PDB entry 6XP0 | X-ray diffraction, 1.95 A resolution | chains C and D of the 5 polymer chains in the assembly

== Chain C (and D) ==
Protein: Pyrroline-5-carboxylate reductase 1, mitochondrial
Organism: Homo sapiens
Notes: EC 1.5.1.2; chain D of this document is another copy of the same molecule, construct and numbering; everything in this record applies to it too
UniProtKB: P32322 (P5CR1_HUMAN); residues 1-300 here = UniProt positions 1-300
Amino-acid sequence (322 residues; each row starts with the number of its first residue; numbers below 1 keep their minus sign (Met-21 is residue -21)):
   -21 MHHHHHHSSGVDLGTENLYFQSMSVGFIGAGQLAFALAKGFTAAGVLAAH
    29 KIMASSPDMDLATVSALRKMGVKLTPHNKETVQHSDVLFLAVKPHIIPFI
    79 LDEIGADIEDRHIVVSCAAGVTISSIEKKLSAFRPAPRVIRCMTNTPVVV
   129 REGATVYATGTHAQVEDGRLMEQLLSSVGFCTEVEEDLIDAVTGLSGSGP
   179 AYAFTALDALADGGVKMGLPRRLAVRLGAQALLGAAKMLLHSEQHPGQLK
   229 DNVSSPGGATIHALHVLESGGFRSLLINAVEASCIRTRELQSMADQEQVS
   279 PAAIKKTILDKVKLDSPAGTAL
Not modelled in the structure: -21 to -2, 274-300 (chain D: -21 to -3, 274-300)
Differences from the reference sequence: initiating methionine (-21); expression tag (-20 to 0)
Small-molecule neighbours:
  - 1-formyl-L-proline (FPK), molecule 1: Ala97, Met121, Thr171, Gly175, Ser176, Leu268
  - 1-formyl-L-proline (FPK), molecule 2: Val231, Ser232, Ser233, Gly236, Ala237, Thr238
UniProt features mapped onto this chain:
  - binding site (NADP(+)): Ile6 to Leu11, Ser34, Asn56, Ala69 to Pro72, Cys95 to Ala97
  - binding site (NADPH): Ala8, Gln10, Leu11, Ser34, Asp36, Asn56, Val70, Lys71, Ala97, Asn230
  - binding site (L-proline): Glu164, Ala237, Thr238
  - modified residue: Ser2 (N-acetylserine), Ser278 (Phosphoserine)
  - natural variant: Arg119 (R119G: In ARCL2B; R119H: In ARCL2B), Ala179 (A179T: In ARCL2B), Gly206 (G206R: In ARCL2B; G206W: In ARCL2B), Gly248 (G248E: In ARCL3B), Arg251 (R251H: In ARCL3B), Ala257 (A257T: In ARCL3B), Arg266 (R266Q: In ARCL2B)
  - mutagenesis: Glu221 (E221A: Reduced enzyme activity), Thr238 (T238A: Decreased pyrroline-5-carboxylate reductase activity)
Reported in the primary citation:
  - binding site for 1-formyl-L-proline: Ser233, Ala237, Thr238
  - self-association interface (contacts with another copy of this molecule); pairs are residue here / residue on that copy: Asp229-His223 (salt bridge)

== How chain C and chain D interact ==
Pairs across the interface - 176 pairs, chain C then chain D:
  Gln10(C) with Asn230(D); Val231(D)
  Thr124(C) with Met216(D); Val231(D)
  Pro125(C) with Gly212(D); Ala213(D); Met216(D), hydrophobic
  Val127(C) with Met216(D), hydrophobic
  Val128(C) with Lys215(D), hydrogen bond (backbone-side chain); Met216(D)
  Glu130(C) with Gln208(D), hydrogen bond (backbone-side chain); Leu211(D); Gly212(D); Lys215(D)
  Gly131(C) with Gln208(D), hydrogen bond (backbone-side chain)
  Ala132(C) with Gln208(D)
  Phe158(C) with Arg204(D); Leu205(D), hydrophobic
  Leu166(C) with Gly196(D); Leu197(D)
  Ala169(C) with Met195(D); Leu197(D), hydrophobic
  Val170(C) with Leu197(D), hydrophobic; Leu205(D), hydrophobic
  Leu173(C) with Leu188(D); Leu197(D), hydrophobic; Ala202(D); Leu205(D), hydrophobic
  Ser174(C) with Leu205(D); Ala209(D)
  Ser176(C) with Thr238(D), hydrogen bond
  Pro178(C) with Ala213(D), hydrophobic
  Ala179(C) with Val231(D), hydrophobic; Thr238(D); Leu242(D)
  Tyr180(C) with Leu188(D), hydrophobic; Ala241(D); Leu245(D), hydrophobic
  Ala181(C) with Ala213(D), hydrophobic
  Phe182(C) with Ala213(D); Pro224(D); Leu227(D); Lys228(D)
  Thr183(C) with Leu242(D); Phe250(D); Arg251(D)
  Ala184(C) with Phe250(D); Leu254(D), hydrophobic
  Leu185(C) with Leu217(D), hydrophobic; Pro224(D)
  Asp186(C) with Pro224(D); Arg251(D), salt bridge
  Ala187(C) with Arg251(D); Ile255(D)
  Leu188(C) with Leu173(D); Tyr180(D), hydrophobic; Leu254(D), hydrophobic; Val258(D), hydrophobic
  Asp190(C) with Ile255(D)
  Gly191(C) with Ile255(D); Val258(D)
  Gly192(C) with Val258(D)
  Lys194(C) with Glu259(D), salt bridge
  Met195(C) with Ala169(D); Glu259(D); Cys262(D), hydrophobic
  Gly196(C) with Leu166(D)
  Leu197(C) with Leu166(D); Ala169(D), hydrophobic; Val170(D), hydrophobic; Leu173(D), hydrophobic
  Arg199(C) with His223(D)
  Ala202(C) with Leu173(D)
  Arg204(C) with Phe158(D); Leu218(D)
  Leu205(C) with Phe158(D), hydrophobic; Val170(D), hydrophobic; Ser174(D)
  Ala207(C) with Ala214(D); Leu217(D), hydrophobic; Leu218(D), hydrophobic
  Gln208(C) with Glu130(D), hydrogen bond; Gly131(D); Ala132(D); Phe158(D); Leu218(D)
  Leu211(C) with Glu130(D); Leu211(D); Ala214(D), hydrophobic; Lys215(D); Leu218(D), hydrophobic
  Gly212(C) with Pro125(D); Glu130(D)
  Ala213(C) with Pro125(D); Pro178(D), hydrophobic; Ala181(D), hydrophobic; Phe182(D)
  Ala214(C) with Ala207(D); Leu211(D)
  Lys215(C) with Val128(D), hydrogen bond (side chain-backbone); Glu130(D); Leu211(D)
  Met216(C) with Thr124(D); Pro125(D); Val127(D), hydrophobic; Val128(D), hydrophobic
  Leu217(C) with Leu185(D), hydrophobic; Ala207(D), hydrophobic
  Leu218(C) with Arg204(D); Ala207(D), hydrophobic; Gln208(D)
  His223(C) with Arg199(D)
  Pro224(C) with Phe182(D); Leu185(D); Asp186(D)
  Leu227(C) with Phe182(D)
  Lys228(C) with Phe182(D)
  Val231(C) with Thr124(D); Ala179(D), hydrophobic; Phe182(D), hydrophobic
  Gly235(C) with Arg264(D), hydrogen bond (backbone-side chain)
  Gly236(C) with Arg264(D)
  Ala237(C) with Ser261(D); Arg264(D); Thr265(D)
  Thr238(C) with Ser176(D), hydrogen bond; Ala179(D)
  His240(C) with Arg264(D)
  Ala241(C) with Tyr180(D); Ala257(D); Ser261(D)
  Leu242(C) with Ala179(D); Thr183(D)
  Val244(C) with Asn256(D); Ala257(D), hydrophobic; Ala260(D), hydrophobic
  Leu245(C) with Tyr180(D), hydrophobic; Leu253(D); Ala257(D), hydrophobic
  Gly248(C) with Leu253(D)
  Phe250(C) with Thr183(D); Ala184(D); Phe250(D), hydrophobic; Leu253(D); Leu254(D), hydrophobic
  Arg251(C) with Thr183(D); Asp186(D), salt bridge; Ala187(D)
  Leu253(C) with Leu245(D); Gly248(D); Phe250(D), hydrophobic; Leu253(D), hydrophobic
  Leu254(C) with Ala184(D), hydrophobic; Leu188(D), hydrophobic; Phe250(D), hydrophobic
  Ile255(C) with Ala187(D); Gly191(D)
  Asn256(C) with Val244(D)
  Ala257(C) with Ala241(D); Val244(D), hydrophobic; Leu245(D), hydrophobic
  Val258(C) with Leu188(D), hydrophobic; Gly191(D); Gly192(D)
  Glu259(C) with Lys194(D), salt bridge; Met195(D)
  Ala260(C) with Val244(D), hydrophobic
  Ser261(C) with Ala237(D); Ala241(D)
  Cys262(C) with Met195(D), hydrophobic
  Arg264(C) with Gly235(D), hydrogen bond (side chain-backbone); Gly236(D); Ala237(D); His240(D)
  Thr265(C) with Ala237(D)
  Arg266(C) with Met195(D)
Other interface residues (no listed pair), chain C (95 interface residues in all): Asn123, Val134, Thr160, Val162, Gly175, Gly177, Pro198, Leu201, Val203, Gly206, Ala209, Leu210, His219, Gly225, Ser232, Gly249, Ile263, Leu268
Other interface residues (no listed pair), chain D (92 interface residues in all): Asn123, Val134, Thr160, Val162, Gly177, Asp190, Pro198, Leu201, Val203, Gly206, Leu210, His219, Gly225, Ser232, Ile263, Leu268

== In short ==
The interface between chain C and chain D involves 95 residues on one side and 92 on the other; the contacts
include 9 hydrogen bonds and 4 salt bridges. Polar contacts include Asp186(C)-Arg251(D), Lys194(C)-Glu259(D)
and Val128(C)-Lys215(D). From the paper: a binding site for 1-formyl-L-proline at Ser233(C), Ala237(C) and
Thr238(C); a self-association interface involving Asp229(C).
Both chains are Pyrroline-5-carboxylate reductase 1, mitochondrial (Homo sapiens). Entry 6XP0 (Structure of
human PYCR1 complexed with N-formyl L-proline) was determined by X-ray diffraction together with 6XOZ, 6XP1,
6XP2 and 6XP3 from the same study.
